Entry 8WIW (electron microscopy, 5.60 A resolution (low resolution: residue-level contacts below are approximate; hydrogen-bond / salt-bridge calls are withheld)); this record covers chains S and h of the 238 polymer chains in the assembly.

== Chain S ==
Molecule: Flagellar motor switch protein FliM
From: Salmonella enterica subsp. enterica serovar Typhimurium str. LT2
UniProtKB: P26418 (FLIM_SALTY); numbering as in UniProt (aligned over 1-334)
Amino-acid sequence (334 residues; each row starts with the number of its first residue):
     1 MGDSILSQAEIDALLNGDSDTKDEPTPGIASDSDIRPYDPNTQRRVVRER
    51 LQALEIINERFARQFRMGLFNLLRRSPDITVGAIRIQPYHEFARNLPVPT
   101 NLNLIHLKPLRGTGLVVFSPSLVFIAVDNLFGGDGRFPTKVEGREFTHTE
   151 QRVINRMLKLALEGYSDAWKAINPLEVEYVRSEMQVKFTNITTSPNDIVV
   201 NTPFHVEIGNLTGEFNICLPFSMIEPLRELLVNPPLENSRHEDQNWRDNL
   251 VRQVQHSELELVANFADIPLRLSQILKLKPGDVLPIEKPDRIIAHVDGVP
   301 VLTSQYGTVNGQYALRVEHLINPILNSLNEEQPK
Disordered / not traced: 1-4, 17-33, 323-334
Swiss-Prot annotation at these positions:
  - mutagenesis: N155 (N155E: Altered motor bias with clockwise rotation, partially suppresses a yhjH disruption), L160 (L160D: Altered motor bias with clockwise rotation, partially suppresses a yhjH disruption)

== Chain h ==
Molecule: Chemotaxis protein CheY
From: Salmonella enterica subsp. enterica serovar Typhimurium str. LT2
UniProtKB: P0A2D5 (CHEY_SALTY); residue numbers follow UniProt; this construct covers 1-129
Amino-acid sequence (129 residues; numbered 1 to 129; the number before each row is that of its first residue):
     1 MADKELKFLVVDKFSTMRRIVRNLLKELGFNNVEEAEDGVDALNKLQAGG
    51 FGFIISDWNMPNMDGLELLKTIRADSAMSALPVLMVTAEAKKENIIAAAQ
   101 AGASGWVVKPFTAATLEEKLNKIFEKLGM
Construct notes: engineered mutation K13 (Asp in P0A2D5), W106 (Tyr in P0A2D5)
Swiss-Prot annotation at these positions:
  - binding site (Mg(2+)): D12, D57, N59
  - modified residue: D57 (4-aspartylphosphate), K92 (N6-acetyllysine), K109 (N6-acetyllysine)
  - mutagenesis: F14 (F14A: Diminished rate of phosphorylation), D57 (D57N: Abolishes function and phosphorylation), N59 (N59A: Diminished rate of phosphorylation), K109 (K109R: Abolishes function, decreased autophosphatase activity)
From the paper describing this entry:
  - mutagenesis - D13K/Y106W: increased binding to the C ring (citing earlier work)

== Interface between chain S and chain h ==
Pairs across the interface (42):
  I5(S) with A90(h)
  L6(S) with A90(h); K92(h); I95(h)
  Q8(S) with W106(h); V107(h); V108(h); K119(h)
  I11(S) with A90(h); I95(h); W106(h); V108(h)
  D12(S) with K119(h); K122(h)
  L15(S) with A99(h)
  N16(S) with K126(h)
  R94(S) with T112(h); A113(h); A114(h); E117(h)
  N95(S) with T112(h)
  L96(S) with T112(h)
  P97(S) with F111(h); T112(h)
  V98(S) with L24(h); P110(h); F111(h)
  P99(S) with I20(h)
  K140(S) with A88(h); E89(h)
  V141(S) with A88(h); K109(h)
  E142(S) with K13(h); F14(h); K109(h)
  G143(S) with M17(h)
  R144(S) with F14(h)
  E145(S) with T16(h)
  M184(S) with T16(h)
  Q185(S) with R19(h); I20(h)
  K187(S) with N23(h)
Also at the interface, not in a pair above, chain S (23 interface residues in all): L14
Also at the interface, not in a pair above, chain h (28 interface residues in all): T115

== Overview ==
The interface between chain S and chain h involves 23 residues on one side and 28 on the other. Curated
annotation (UniProt) lists 2 mutagenesis sites on chain S; 3 Mg2+-binding residues and 4 mutagenesis sites on
chain h. The paper reports that D13K/Y106W of chain h increase binding to the C ring.
Here chain S is Flagellar motor switch protein FliM and chain h is Chemotaxis protein CheY, both from
Salmonella enterica subsp. enterica serovar Typhimurium str. LT2. Entry 8WIW (Cryo-EM structure of the
flagellar C ring in the CW state) was determined by electron microscopy together with 8WHT, 8WK3, 8WK4, 8WKI,
8WKK, 8WKQ and 11 further entries from the same study.
